Entry 8EHI (electron microscopy, 5.50 A resolution (low resolution: residue-level contacts below are approximate; hydrogen-bond / salt-bridge calls are withheld)); this record covers chains I and K of the 8 polymer chains in the assembly.

[Chain I]
Name: DNA-directed RNA polymerase subunit beta
Organism: Escherichia coli
Notes: EC 2.7.7.6
UniProtKB: P0A8V4 (RPOB_ECO57); residues 1-1342 here = UniProt positions 1-1342
Amino-acid sequence (1342 residues; row label = number of the first residue in the row):
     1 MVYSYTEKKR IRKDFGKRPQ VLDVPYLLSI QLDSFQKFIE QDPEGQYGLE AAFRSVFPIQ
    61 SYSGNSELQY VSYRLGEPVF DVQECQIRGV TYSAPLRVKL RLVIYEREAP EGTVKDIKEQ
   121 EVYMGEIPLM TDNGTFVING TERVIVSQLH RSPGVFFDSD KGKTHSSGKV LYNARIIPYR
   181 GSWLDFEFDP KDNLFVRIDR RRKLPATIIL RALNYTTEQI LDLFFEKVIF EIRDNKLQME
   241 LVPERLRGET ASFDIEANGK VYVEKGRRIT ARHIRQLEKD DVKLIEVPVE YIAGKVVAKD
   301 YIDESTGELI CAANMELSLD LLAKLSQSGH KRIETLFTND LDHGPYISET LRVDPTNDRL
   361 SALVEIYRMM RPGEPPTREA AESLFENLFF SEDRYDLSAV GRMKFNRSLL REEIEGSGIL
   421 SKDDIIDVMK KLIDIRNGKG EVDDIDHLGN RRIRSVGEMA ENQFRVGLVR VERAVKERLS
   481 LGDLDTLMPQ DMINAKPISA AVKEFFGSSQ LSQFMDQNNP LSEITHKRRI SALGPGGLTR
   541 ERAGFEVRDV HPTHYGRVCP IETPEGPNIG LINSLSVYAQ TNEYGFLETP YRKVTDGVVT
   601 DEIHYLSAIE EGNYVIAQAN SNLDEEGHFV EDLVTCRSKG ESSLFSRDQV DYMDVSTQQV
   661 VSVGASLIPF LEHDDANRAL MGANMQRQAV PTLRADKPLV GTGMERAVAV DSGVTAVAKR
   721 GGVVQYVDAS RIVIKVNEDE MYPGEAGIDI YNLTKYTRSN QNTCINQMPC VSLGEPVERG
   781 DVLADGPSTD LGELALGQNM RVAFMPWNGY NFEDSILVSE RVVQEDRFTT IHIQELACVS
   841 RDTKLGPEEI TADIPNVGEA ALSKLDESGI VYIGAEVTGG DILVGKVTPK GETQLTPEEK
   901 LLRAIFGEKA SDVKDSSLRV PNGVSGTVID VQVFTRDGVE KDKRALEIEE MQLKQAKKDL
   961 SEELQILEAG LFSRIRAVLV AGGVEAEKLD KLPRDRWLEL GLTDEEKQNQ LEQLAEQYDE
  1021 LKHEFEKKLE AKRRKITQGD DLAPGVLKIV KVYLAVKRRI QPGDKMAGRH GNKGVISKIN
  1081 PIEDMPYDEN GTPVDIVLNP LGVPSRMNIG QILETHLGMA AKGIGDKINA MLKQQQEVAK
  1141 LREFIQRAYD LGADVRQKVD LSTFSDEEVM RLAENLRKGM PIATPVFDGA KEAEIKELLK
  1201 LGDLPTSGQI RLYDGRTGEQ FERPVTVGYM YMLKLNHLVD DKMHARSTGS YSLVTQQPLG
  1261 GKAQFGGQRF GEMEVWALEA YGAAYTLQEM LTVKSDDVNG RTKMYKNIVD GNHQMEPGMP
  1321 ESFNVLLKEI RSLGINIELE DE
Not modelled in the structure: 1, 891-914, 1342
Curated features (UniProtKB/Swiss-Prot):
  - modified residue (N6-acetyllysine): K1022, K1200

[Chain K]
Name: DNA-directed RNA polymerase subunit omega
Organism: Escherichia coli
Notes: EC 2.7.7.6
UniProtKB: P0A802 (RPOZ_ECO57); numbering as in UniProt (aligned over 1-91)
Amino-acid sequence (91 residues; numbered 1 to 91; the number before each row is that of its first residue):
     1 MARVTVQDAV EKIGNRFDLV LVAARRARQM QVGGKDPLVP EENDKTTVIA LREIEEGLIN
    61 NQILDVRERQ EQQEQEAAEL QAVTAIAEGR R
Not modelled in the structure: 1, 81-91

[How chain I and chain K interact]
Pairs across the interface - 6 pairs, chain I then chain K:
  Y1281(I) - F17(K)
  G1282(I) - F17(K)
  Y1285(I) - L21(K)
  N1312(I) - V32(K)
  H1313(I) - R28(K)
  H1313(I) - Q31(K)
Other interface residues (no listed pair), chain I (7 interface residues in all): G1311, Q1314

[Summary]
Chain I and chain K form an interface of 7 and 5 residues respectively.
Chain I is DNA-directed RNA polymerase subunit beta and chain K is DNA-directed RNA polymerase subunit omega,
both from Escherichia coli; the structure, Cryo-EM structure of his-elemental paused elongation complex with
an unfolded TL (2), was determined by electron microscopy (same publication as 8EG7, 8EG8, 8EGB, 8EH8, 8EH9,
8EHA and 8EHF).
